PDB entry 6NWV | X-ray diffraction, 1.60 A resolution | chains B and H of the 12 polymer chains in the assembly

[Chain B (and H)]
Protein: Insulin Lispro B chain
Organism: Homo sapiens
Notes: chain H of this document is another copy of the same molecule, construct and numbering; everything in this record applies to it too
Reference sequence: P01308 (INS_HUMAN); residues 1-30 here correspond to UniProt positions 25-54 (UniProt number = residue number + 24)
Chain sequence (30 residues; each row starts with the number of its first residue):
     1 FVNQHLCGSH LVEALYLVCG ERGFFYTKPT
Disordered / not traced: 29-30 (chain H: fully traced)
Differences from the reference sequence: engineered mutation K28 (Pro52 in P01308), P29 (Lys53 in P01308)
Bound ions: Zn2+: H10 (shared with 1 residue of chain D; 1 residue of chain L)
Small-molecule neighbours: m-cresol (CRS): C7, H10, L11, A14

[Interface between chain B and chain H]
Pairs across the interface - 29 pairs, chain B then chain H:
  Q4(B) with Y16(H)
  H5(B) with Y16(H), hydrogen bond (backbone-side chain)
  G8(B) with Y16(H)
  S9(B) with Y16(H)
  V12(B) with V12(H); Y16(H), hydrophobic
  E13(B) with E13(H)
  Y16(B) with H5(H), hydrogen bond (side chain-backbone); G8(H); S9(H); V12(H), hydrophobic; Y26(H), hydrophobic; K28(H), hydrogen bond
  G20(B) with K28(H)
  E21(B) with T27(H); K28(H)
  R22(B) with T27(H)
  G23(B) with Y26(H)
  F24(B) with V12(H), hydrophobic; F24(H), hydrophobic; F25(H); Y26(H), hydrogen bond (backbone-backbone)
  F25(B) with F24(H); F25(H), hydrophobic
  Y26(B) with Y16(H); G23(H); F24(H), hydrogen bond (backbone-backbone)
  K28(B) with G20(H); E21(H)
Interface residues without a listed pair, chain B (17 interface residues in all): L17, T27
Interface residues without a listed pair, chain H (15 interface residues in all): Q4

[In short]
Chain B and chain H form an interface of 17 and 15 residues respectively; the contacts include 5 hydrogen
bonds. Polar pairs include H5(B)-Y16(H), Y16(B)-K28(H) and F24(B)-Y26(H). Ligands of chain B: m-cresol.
Chain B and chain H are both Insulin Lispro B chain (Homo sapiens); the structure, Insulin Lispro Analog, was
determined by X-ray diffraction.
